Entry 4FIL (X-ray diffraction, 2.40 A resolution); this record covers chain A.

[Chain A]
Protein: Ferric hydroxamate receptor 2
Source organism: Staphylococcus aureus
UniProt: Q7BGA5 (Q7BGA5_STAAU); residues 44-302 here = UniProt positions 44-302
Chain sequence (261 residues; each row starts with the number of its first residue):
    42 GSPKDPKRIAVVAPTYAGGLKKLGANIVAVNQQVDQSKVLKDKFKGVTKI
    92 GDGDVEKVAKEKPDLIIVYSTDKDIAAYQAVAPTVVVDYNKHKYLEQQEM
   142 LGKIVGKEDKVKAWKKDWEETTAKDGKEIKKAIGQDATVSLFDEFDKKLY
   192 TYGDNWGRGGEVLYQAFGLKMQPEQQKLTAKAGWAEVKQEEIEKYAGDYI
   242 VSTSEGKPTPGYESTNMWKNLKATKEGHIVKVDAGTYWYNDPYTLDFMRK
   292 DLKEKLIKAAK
Not modelled in the structure: 42-46
Sequence notes: expression tag (42-43); engineered mutation A117 (Lys in Q7BGA5), A118 (Lys in Q7BGA5), A121 (Lys in Q7BGA5)
Bound ions: Zn2+ site 1 near D95 (its only coordinating residue here); Zn2+ site 2 near D105 (its only coordinating residue here); Zn2+ site 3 near D113 (its only coordinating residue here); Zn2+ site 4 near D129 (its only coordinating residue here); Zn2+ site 5 near H133 (its only coordinating residue here); Zn2+ site 6 near E140 (its only coordinating residue here); Zn2+ site 7 near E149 (its only coordinating residue here); Zn2+ site 8: E169 (shared with 1 residue of chain C); Zn2+ site 9 near D177 (its only coordinating residue here); Zn2+ site 10 near E185 (its only coordinating residue here); Zn2+ site 11: D187 (shared with 1 residue of chain B); Zn2+ site 12 near D195 (its only coordinating residue here); 2 more Zn2+ sites not listed
Ligand contacts: Ferrioxamine B (0UE): P55, T56, Q74, Y110, T112, Y130, D184, F186, Y191, Y193, W197, R199, W225, W279, Y280, N281

[Overview]
Ligands of chain A: Ferrioxamine B.
Chain A is Ferric hydroxamate receptor 2 (Staphylococcus aureus); the structure, Structure of FhuD2 from
Staphylococcus Aureus with Bound Ferrioxamine B, was determined by X-ray diffraction, deposited together with
4FKM and 4FNA.
